Entry 7RMH (electron microscopy, 3.10 A resolution); this record covers chains B and N of the 6 polymer chains in the assembly.

== Chain B ==
Name: Guanine nucleotide-binding protein G(I)/G(S)/G(T) subunit beta-1
From: Homo sapiens
Reference sequence: P62873 (GBB1_HUMAN); residues 2-340 here = UniProt positions 2-340
Sequence (370 residues; numbered -29 to 340; the number before each row is that of its first residue; numbers below 1 keep their minus sign (Met-29 is residue -29)):
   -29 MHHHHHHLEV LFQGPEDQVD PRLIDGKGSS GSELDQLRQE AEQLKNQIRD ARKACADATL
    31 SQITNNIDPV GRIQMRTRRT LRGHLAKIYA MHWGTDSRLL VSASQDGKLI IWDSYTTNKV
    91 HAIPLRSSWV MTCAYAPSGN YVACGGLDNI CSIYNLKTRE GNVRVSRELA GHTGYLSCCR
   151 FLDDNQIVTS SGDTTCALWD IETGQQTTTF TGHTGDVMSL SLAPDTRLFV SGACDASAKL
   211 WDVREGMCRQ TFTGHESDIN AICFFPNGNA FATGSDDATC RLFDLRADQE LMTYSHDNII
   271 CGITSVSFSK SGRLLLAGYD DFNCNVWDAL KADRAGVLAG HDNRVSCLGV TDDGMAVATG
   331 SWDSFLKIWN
Disordered / not traced: -29 to 13, 128-132
Sequence notes: initiating methionine (-29); expression tag (-28 to 1)

== Chain N ==
Name: Nanobody 35
From: Lama glama
Notes: antibody fragment or engineered binder
Sequence (142 residues; numbered 1 to 142; the number before each row is that of its first residue):
     1 QVQLQESGGG LVQPGGSLRL SCAASGFTFS NYKMNWVRQA PGKGLEWVSD ISQSGASISY
    61 TGSVKGRFTI SRDNAKNTLY LQMNSLKPED TAVYYCARCP APFTRDCFDV TSTTYAYRGQ
   121 GTQVTVSSGS EDQVDPRLID GK
Disordered / not traced: 9-17, 105-106, 127-142
Cystine bridges: Cys22-Cys96, Cys99-Cys107

== Interface between chain B and chain N ==
Pairs across the interface (8; chain B residue first):
  Cys204(B) - Tyr117(N)
  Glu226(B) - Gly26(N)
  Glu226(B) - Tyr32(N)  hydrogen bond
  Glu226(B) - Arg98(N)  hydrogen bond (backbone-side chain)
  Ser227(B) - Pro100(N)
  Ser227(B) - Tyr117(N)
  Asp228(B) - Tyr117(N)  hydrogen bond
  Ile270(B) - Phe103(N)  hydrophobic
Interface residues without a listed pair, chain B (9 interface residues in all): Thr184, Asp205, Ala206, Thr223
Interface residues without a listed pair, chain N (13 interface residues in all): Gln1, Val2, Phe27, Thr28, Pro102, Thr114, Ala116

== In short ==
9 residues of chain B face 13 of chain N across their interface; the contacts include 3 hydrogen bonds. Among
the polar pairs are Glu226(B)-Tyr32(N), Glu226(B)-Arg98(N) and Asp228(B)-Tyr117(N).
Chain B is Guanine nucleotide-binding protein G(I)/G(S)/G(T) subunit beta-1 (Homo sapiens) and chain N is
Nanobody 35 (Lama glama); the structure, Substance P bound to active human neurokinin 1 receptor in complex
with miniGs399, was determined by electron microscopy (same publication as 7RMG and 7RMI).
